PDB entry 4TTE | X-ray diffraction, 1.80 A resolution | chain A

Chain A:
Name: ATPase family AAA domain-containing protein 2
Source organism: Homo sapiens
Notes: EC 3.6.1.3; fragment: bromodomain
Reference sequence: Q6PL18 (ATAD2_HUMAN); residues 981-1108 here = UniProt positions 981-1108
Chain sequence (130 residues; numbered 979 to 1108; the number before each row is that of its first residue):
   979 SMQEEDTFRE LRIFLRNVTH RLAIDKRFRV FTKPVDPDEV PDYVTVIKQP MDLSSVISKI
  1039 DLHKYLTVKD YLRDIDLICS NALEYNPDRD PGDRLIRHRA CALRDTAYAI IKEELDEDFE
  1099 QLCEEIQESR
Sequence notes: expression tag (979-980)
Ligand contacts: 36Z (methyl 3-amino-5-(3,5-dimethyl-1,2-oxazol-4-yl)benzoate): Arg1007, Val1008, Phe1009, Lys1011, Pro1012, Val1013, Tyr1021, Tyr1063, Asn1064, Ile1074

Summary:
Chain A binds compound 36Z.
Chain A is ATPase family AAA domain-containing protein 2 (Homo sapiens); the structure, Crystal structure of
ATAD2A bromodomain complexed with methyl 3-amino-5-(3,5-dimethyl-1,2-oxazol-4-yl)benzoate, was determined by
X-ray diffraction together with 4TT2, 4TT4, 4TT6, 4TU4 and 4TU6 from the same study.
